3M9M - chains B and P of the 3 polymer chains in the assembly; structure by X-ray diffraction, 2.90 A resolution.

# Chain B
Name: DNA polymerase IV
Source organism: Sulfolobus solfataricus
Notes: EC 2.7.7.7
UniProtKB: Q97W02 (DPO42_SULSO); numbering as in UniProt (aligned over 1-352)
Sequence (352 residues; row label = number of the first residue in the row):
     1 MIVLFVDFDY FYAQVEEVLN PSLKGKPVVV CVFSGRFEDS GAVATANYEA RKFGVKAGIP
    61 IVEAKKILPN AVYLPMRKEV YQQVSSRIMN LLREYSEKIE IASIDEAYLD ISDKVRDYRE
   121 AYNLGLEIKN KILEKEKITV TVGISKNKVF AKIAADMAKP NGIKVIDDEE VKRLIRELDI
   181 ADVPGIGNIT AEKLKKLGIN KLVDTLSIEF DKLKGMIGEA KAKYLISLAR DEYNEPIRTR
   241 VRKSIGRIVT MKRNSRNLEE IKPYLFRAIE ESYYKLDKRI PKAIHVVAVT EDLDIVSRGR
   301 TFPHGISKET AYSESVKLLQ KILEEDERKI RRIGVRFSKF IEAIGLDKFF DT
Not modelled in the structure: 342-352
Bound ions: Ca2+ site 1: Asp7, Phe8, Asp105 (together with CTP); Ca2+ site 2: Asp105, Glu106 (together with CTP); Ca2+ site 3: Ala181, Ile186
Residues lining bound ligands: CTP (cytidine-5'-triphosphate): Asp7, Phe8, Asp9, Tyr10, Phe11, Tyr12, Ala44, Thr45, Tyr48, Arg51, Ala57, Asp105, Lys159
Curated features (UniProtKB/Swiss-Prot):
  - active site: Glu106
  - binding site (Mg(2+)): Asp7, Asp105
  - site: Tyr12 (Substrate discrimination)
  - mutagenesis: Asp105 to Glu106 (Loss of function), Glu342 to Thr352 (Almost complete loss of interaction with PCNA)

# Chain P
Molecule: 13-nt DNA strand
Sequence (13 nucleotides; row label = number of the first residue in the row):
     1 GGGGGAAGGA AAG

# Interface between chain B and chain P
Pairs across the interface (22; chain B residue first):
  Glu106(B) with DG13(P), phosphate contact
  Lys152(B) with DG13(P), salt bridge to the phosphate
  Pro184(B) with DA12(P), phosphate contact
  Gly185(B) with DA11(P), phosphate contact; DA12(P), hydrogen bond to the phosphate
  Ile186(B) with DA11(P), hydrogen bond to the phosphate; DA12(P), hydrogen bond to the phosphate
  Gly187(B) with DA11(P), hydrogen bond to the phosphate; DA12(P), phosphate contact
  Asn188(B) with DA11(P), phosphate contact
  Ile189(B) with DA10(P), phosphate contact; DA11(P), phosphate contact
  Thr190(B) with DA10(P), phosphate contact; DA11(P), hydrogen bond to the phosphate
  Lys221(B) with DA11(P), sugar contact
  Ile295(B) with DG8(P), phosphate contact
  Ser297(B) with DA7(P), sugar contact; DG8(P), phosphate contact
  Arg298(B) with DG8(P), salt bridge to the phosphate
  Gly299(B) with DA7(P), hydrogen bond to the phosphate
  Thr301(B) with DA6(P), phosphate contact
  Lys339(B) with DA6(P), salt bridge to the phosphate
Interface residues without a listed pair, chain B (20 interface residues in all): Val183, His285, Asp294, Val296
Interface residues without a listed pair, chain P (8 interface residues in all): DG9

# Summary
20 residues of chain B face 8 of chain P across their interface; the contacts include 6 hydrogen bonds and 3
salt bridges. Polar contacts include Gly185(B)-DA12(P), Ile186(B)-DA11(P) and Ile186(B)-DA12(P). Bound to
chain B: CTP.
Here chain B is DNA polymerase IV (Sulfolobus solfataricus) and chain P is a 13-nt DNA strand. Entry 3M9M
(Crystal Structure of Dpo4 in complex with DNA containing the major cisplatin lesion) was determined by X-ray
diffraction together with 3M9N and 3M9O from the same study.
